7KGP - chains A and B of the 3 polymer chains in the assembly; structure by X-ray diffraction, 1.40 A resolution.

# Chain A
Protein: MHC class I antigen
Organism: Homo sapiens
Reference sequence: Q861F7 (Q861F7_HUMAN); residues 1-278 here = UniProt positions 1-278
Sequence (278 residues; each row starts with the number of its first residue):
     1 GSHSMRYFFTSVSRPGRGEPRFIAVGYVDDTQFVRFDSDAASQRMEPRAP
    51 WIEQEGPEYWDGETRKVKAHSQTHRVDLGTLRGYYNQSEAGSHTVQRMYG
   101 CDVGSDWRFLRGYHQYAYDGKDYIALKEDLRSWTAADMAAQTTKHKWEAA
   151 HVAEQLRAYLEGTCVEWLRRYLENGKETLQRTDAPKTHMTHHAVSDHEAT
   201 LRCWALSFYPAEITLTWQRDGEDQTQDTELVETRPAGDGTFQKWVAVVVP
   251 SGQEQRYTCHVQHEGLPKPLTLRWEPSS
Disulfide bonds: Cys101-Cys164, Cys203-Cys259
Construct notes: conflict Val245 (Ala in Q861F7)

# Chain B
Protein: Beta-2-microglobulin
Organism: Homo sapiens
Reference sequence: P61769 (B2MG_HUMAN); residues 1-99 here correspond to UniProt positions 21-119 (UniProt number = residue number + 20)
Sequence (99 residues; numbered 1 to 99; the number before each row is that of its first residue):
     1 IQRTPKIQVYSRHPAENGKSNFLNCYVSGFHPSDIEVDLLKNGERIEKVE
    51 HSDLSFSKDWSFYLLYYTEFTPTEKDEYACRVNHVTLSQPKIVKWDRDM
Disordered / not traced: 1
Disulfide bonds: Cys25-Cys80
Curated features (UniProtKB/Swiss-Prot):
  - modified residue: Gln2 (Pyrrolidone carboxylic acid)
  - glycosylation: Ile1 (N-linked (Glc) (glycation) isoleucine), Lys19 (N-linked (Glc) (glycation) lysine), Lys41 (N-linked (Glc) (glycation) lysine), Lys48 (N-linked (Glc) (glycation) lysine), Lys58 (N-linked (Glc) (glycation) lysine), Lys91 (N-linked (Glc) (glycation) lysine), Lys94 (N-linked (Glc) (glycation) lysine)

# Interface between chain A and chain B
Contacting residue pairs (47; chain A residue first):
  Phe8(A) - Ser55(B)
  Phe8(A) - Phe56(B)
  Phe9(A) - Phe56(B)
  Thr10(A) - Leu54(B)
  Thr10(A) - Phe56(B)
  Thr10(A) - Phe62(B)
  Val12(A) - Ser33(B)
  Ile23(A) - Leu54(B)  hydrophobic
  Val25(A) - Asp53(B)
  Tyr27(A) - Ser55(B)
  Tyr27(A) - Tyr63(B)
  Gln32(A) - Asp53(B)  hydrogen bond
  Arg35(A) - Asp53(B)  salt bridge
  Gln96(A) - His31(B)  hydrogen bond
  Gln96(A) - Phe56(B)
  Gln96(A) - Trp60(B)  hydrogen bond (side chain-backbone)
  Gln96(A) - Phe62(B)
  Arg97(A) - Phe56(B)
  Gln115(A) - Trp60(B)
  Tyr116(A) - Trp60(B)
  Ala117(A) - Trp60(B)
  Asp119(A) - His31(B)
  Gly120(A) - Arg3(B)  hydrogen bond (backbone-side chain)
  Gly120(A) - His31(B)
  Gly120(A) - Asp59(B)
  Gly120(A) - Trp60(B)
  Asp122(A) - Trp60(B)  hydrogen bond
  His192(A) - Asp98(B)  salt bridge
  Arg202(A) - Asp98(B)  hydrogen bond (side chain-backbone)
  Trp204(A) - Asp98(B)
  Trp204(A) - Met99(B)
  Val231(A) - Gln8(B)
  Glu232(A) - Gln8(B)  hydrogen bond (backbone-side chain)
  Arg234(A) - Gln8(B)  hydrogen bond
  Arg234(A) - Tyr10(B)
  Arg234(A) - Met99(B)  hydrogen bond (side chain-backbone)
  Pro235(A) - Tyr10(B)  hydrogen bond (backbone-side chain)
  Pro235(A) - Asn24(B)
  Pro235(A) - Tyr26(B)
  Ala236(A) - Arg12(B)  hydrogen bond (backbone-side chain)
  Ala236(A) - Asn24(B)  hydrogen bond (backbone-side chain)
  Gly237(A) - Arg12(B)
  Gly237(A) - Leu65(B)
  Gln242(A) - Tyr10(B)
  Gln242(A) - Ser11(B)
  Gln242(A) - Arg12(B)  hydrogen bond (side chain-backbone)
  Trp244(A) - Met99(B)  hydrogen bond (side chain-backbone)
Interface residues without a listed pair, chain A (35 interface residues in all): Arg48, Thr94, Met98, Lys121, Leu206, Thr233, Asp238
Interface residues without a listed pair, chain B (21 interface residues in all): Pro14

# Overview
35 residues of chain A face 21 of chain B across their interface, with 14 hydrogen bonds and 2 salt bridges.
Polar contacts include Arg35(A)-Asp53(B), His192(A)-Asp98(B) and Gln32(A)-Asp53(B).
Chain A is MHC class I antigen and chain B is Beta-2-microglobulin, both from Homo sapiens; the structure,
Crystal Structure of HLA-A*0201 in complex with SARS-CoV-2 N316-324, was determined by X-ray diffraction,
deposited together with 7KGO, 7KGQ, 7KGR, 7KGS and 7KGT.
